5LIP - chain A; structure by X-ray diffraction, 2.90 A resolution.

[Chain A]
Protein: Triacyl-glycerol hydrolase
Organism: Burkholderia cepacia
Notes: EC 3.1.1.3
UniProt: P22088 (LIP_BURCE); residues 1-320 here correspond to UniProt positions 45-364 (UniProt number = residue number + 44)
Chain sequence (320 residues; row label = number of the first residue in the row):
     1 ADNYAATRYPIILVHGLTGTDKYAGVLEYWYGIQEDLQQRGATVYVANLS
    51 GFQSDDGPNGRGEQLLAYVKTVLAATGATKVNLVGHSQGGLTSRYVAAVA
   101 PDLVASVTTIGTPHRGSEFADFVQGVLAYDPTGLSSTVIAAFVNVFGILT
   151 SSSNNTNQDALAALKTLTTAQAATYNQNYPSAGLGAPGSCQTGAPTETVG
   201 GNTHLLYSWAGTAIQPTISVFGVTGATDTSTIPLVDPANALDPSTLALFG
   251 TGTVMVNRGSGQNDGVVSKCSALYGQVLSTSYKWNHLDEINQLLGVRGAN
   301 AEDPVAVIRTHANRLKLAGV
Differences from the reference sequence: conflict Asp2 (Ala46 in P22088), Asn3 (Gly47 in P22088), Thr18 (Ser62 in P22088), Arg40 (Asn84 in P22088), Thr92 (Ser136 in P22088), Gly125 (Asp169 in P22088), Thr137 (Ser181 in P22088), Asn154 (His198 in P22088), Lys165 (Gln209 in P22088), Gln171 (Arg215 in P22088), Ile218 (Leu262 in P22088), Ile232 (Leu276 in P22088), Ala240 (Val284 in P22088), Pro243 (Leu287 in P22088), Val256 (Ile300 in P22088), Val266 (Leu310 in P22088), Gln276 (Lys320 in P22088), Asn300 (Tyr344 in P22088)
Curated features (UniProtKB/Swiss-Prot):
  - active site: Ser87 (Nucleophile), Asp264 (Charge relay system), His286 (Charge relay system)
  - binding site (substrate): Leu17, Gln88
  - binding site (Ca(2+)): Asp242, Asp288, Gln292, Val296
Disulfide bonds: Cys190-Cys270
Covalently attached groups: RC- (OCP) linked to Ser87
Metal / ion sites: Ca2+: Asp242, Asp288, Val296
Small-molecule neighbours: RC- (OCP; octyl-phosphinic acid 1,2-bis-octylcarbamoyloxy-ethyl ester): Gly16, Leu17, Thr18, Tyr23, Leu27, Tyr29, His86, Gln88, Pro113, Ser117, Phe119, Ala120, Phe146, Leu164, Leu167, Ala247, Leu248, Thr251, Val266, Val267, His286, Leu287, Ile290, Gln292, Leu293
What the authors report for this chain:
  - catalytic residues: Leu17, Ser87, Gln88, Asp264, His286
  - binding site for RC-: Leu17, Thr18, Ser87, Gln88, Pro113, Phe119, Leu164, Leu167, Ala247, Thr251, Val266, Val267, His286, Leu287, Leu293
  - contacts within the chain: Asp264-Glu289 (hydrogen bond)
  - specificity-determining residues: Leu287, Ile290 (from molecular simulation)
  - specificity-determining residues: Leu17, Tyr23, Val266 (by similarity / conservation)

[In short]
RC- is covalently linked to Ser87. Asp242, Asp288 and Val296 form the Ca2+ site. From UniProt: 3 active-site
residues, substrate-binding residues Leu17 and Gln88 and 4 Ca2+-binding residues. The paper reports catalytic
residues Leu17, Ser87 and Gln88 among others; a binding site for RC- at Leu17, Thr18 and Ser87 among others.
Chain A is Triacyl-glycerol hydrolase (Burkholderia cepacia); the structure, Pseudomonas lipase complexed with
rc-(rp, sp)-1,2-dioctylcarbamoylglycero-3-O-octylphosphonate, was determined by X-ray diffraction together
with 4LIP from the same study.
